5URN - chains A and B; structure by solution NMR.

Chain A:
Protein: RNA polymerase II transcription factor B subunit 1
From: Saccharomyces cerevisiae (strain ATCC 204508 / S288c)
Notes: fragment: pleckstrin homology domain
UniProt: P32776 (TFB1_YEAST); residues 2-115 here = UniProt positions 2-115
Amino-acid sequence (115 residues; numbered 1 to 115; the number before each row is that of its first residue):
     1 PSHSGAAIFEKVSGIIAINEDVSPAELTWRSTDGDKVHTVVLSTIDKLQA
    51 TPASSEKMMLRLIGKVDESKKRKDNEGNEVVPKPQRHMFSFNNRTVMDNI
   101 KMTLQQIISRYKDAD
Sequence notes: expression tag (1)

Chain B:
Protein: Transcription factor p65
From: Homo sapiens
Notes: fragment: transactivation domain 1
UniProt: Q04206 (TF65_HUMAN); residues 521-551 here = UniProt positions 521-551
Amino-acid sequence (33 residues; each row starts with the number of its first residue):
   519 GSPGYPNGLLSGDEDFSSIADMDFSALLSQISS
Sequence notes: expression tag (519-520); engineered mutation Tyr523 (Leu in Q04206)
UniProt features mapped onto this chain:
  - motif: Ser536 to Ala544 (9aaTAD)
  - modified residue (Phosphoserine): Ser529, Ser536
From the paper describing this entry:
  - conformationally variable residues (order/disorder transition): Phe534 to Leu546
  - mutagenesis - F542A: abolished binding to CBPKIX
  - mutagenesis - L545A (1.5-fold), L546A (1.5-fold): decreased binding to CBPKIX

Chain A / chain B interface:
Contacting residue pairs (14; chain A residue first):
  Lys11(A) - Gly526(B)
  Gln49(A) - Phe542(B)
  Gln49(A) - Leu546(B)
  Ala50(A) - Phe542(B)
  Ala50(A) - Leu546(B)
  Thr51(A) - Phe542(B)
  Pro52(A) - Leu545(B)
  Pro52(A) - Leu546(B)
  Ser54(A) - Gln548(B)
  Ser55(A) - Leu545(B)
  Met59(A) - Phe542(B)
  Arg61(A) - Asp539(B)
  Arg61(A) - Phe542(B)
  Arg86(A) - Asp539(B)
Other interface residues (no listed pair), chain A (12 interface residues in all): Lys57, Met88
Other interface residues (no listed pair), chain B (9 interface residues in all): Asp531, Ser535, Ala538
The authors on this interface:
  - pairs named by the authors: Gln49(A)-Phe542(B), Gln49(A)-Leu546(B) (hydrophobic contact), Ala50(A)-Phe542(B), Thr51(A)-Phe542(B), Pro52(A)-Leu545(B) (hydrophobic contact), Ser55(A)-Leu545(B) (hydrophobic contact), Lys57(A)-Leu545(B) (hydrophobic contact), Met59(A)-Phe542(B), Arg61(A)-Phe542(B), Arg61(A)-Asp539(B), Arg86(A)-Asp539(B), Met88(A)-Phe542(B)
  - interface residues, chain B: Phe542(B), Leu545(B)

Overview:
12 residues of chain A face 9 of chain B across their interface. The authors report contacts between Gln49(A)
and Phe542(B), Ala50(A) and Phe542(B) and Thr51(A) and Phe542(B) among others; hydrophobic contacts between
Gln49(A) and Leu546(B), Pro52(A) and Leu545(B) and Ser55(A) and Leu545(B) among others. From the paper: L545A
and L546A of chain B reduce binding to CBPKIX; interface residues Phe542(B) and Leu545(B).
Here chain A is RNA polymerase II transcription factor B subunit 1 (Saccharomyces cerevisiae (strain ATCC
204508 / S288c)) and chain B is Transcription factor p65 (Homo sapiens). Entry 5URN (NMR structure of the
complex between the PH domain of the Tfb1 subunit from TFIIH and ...) was determined by solution NMR.
